PDB entry 6DD9 | X-ray diffraction, 2.30 A resolution | chains A and C of the 4 polymer chains in the assembly

Chain A (and C):
Protein: Synaptonemal complex protein 3
Source organism: Mus musculus
Notes: chain C of this document is another copy of the same molecule, construct and numbering; everything in this record applies to it too
UniProt: A2RSE7 (A2RSE7_MOUSE); numbering as in UniProt (aligned over 105-248)
Sequence (144 residues; row label = number of the first residue in the row):
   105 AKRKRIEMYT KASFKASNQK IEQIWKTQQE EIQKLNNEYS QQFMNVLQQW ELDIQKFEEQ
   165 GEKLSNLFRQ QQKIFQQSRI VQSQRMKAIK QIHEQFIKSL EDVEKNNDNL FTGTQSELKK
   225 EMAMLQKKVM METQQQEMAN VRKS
Not modelled in the structure: 105-110, 239-248 (chain C: 105-107, 216-220, 238-248)
Modified positions: Mse112, Mse148, Mse190, Mse226, Mse228, Mse234, Mse235 (selenomethionine; parent Met); Mse242 (selenomethionine)

Interface between chain A and chain C:
Pairs across the interface (11):
  Trp129(A) with Ile125(C); Trp129(C), hydrophobic
  Gln133(A) with Gln132(C), hydrogen bond
  Ile136(A) with Gln133(C)
  Tyr143(A) with Tyr143(C), hydrogen bond; Phe147(C)
  Phe147(A) with Phe147(C), hydrophobic
  Trp154(A) with Trp154(C), hydrophobic
  Ile193(A) with Ile193(C), hydrophobic
  Mse226(A) with Leu229(C), hydrophobic
  Val233(A) with Val233(C), hydrophobic
Interface residues without a listed pair, chain A (13 interface residues in all): Phe118, Gln132, Phe200, Leu229
Interface residues without a listed pair, chain C (13 interface residues in all): Phe118, Phe200, Mse226

In short:
Chain A and chain C each contribute 13 residues to their interface, with 2 hydrogen bonds. Polar pairs include
Gln133(A)-Gln132(C) and Tyr143(A)-Tyr143(C).
Both chains are Synaptonemal complex protein 3 (Mus musculus). Entry 6DD9 (Structure of mouse SYCP3, P1 form)
was determined by X-ray diffraction, deposited together with 6DD8.
